5CRX - chains A and B of the 4 polymer chains in the assembly; structure by X-ray diffraction, 2.70 A resolution.

== Chain A (and B) ==
Protein: Protein (bacteriophage P1 cre gene)
Source organism: Enterobacteria phage P1
Notes: chain B of this document is another copy of the same molecule, construct and numbering; everything in this record applies to it too
Reference sequence: P06956 (RECR_BPP1); numbering as in UniProt (aligned over 1-343)
Sequence (343 residues; row label = number of the first residue in the row):
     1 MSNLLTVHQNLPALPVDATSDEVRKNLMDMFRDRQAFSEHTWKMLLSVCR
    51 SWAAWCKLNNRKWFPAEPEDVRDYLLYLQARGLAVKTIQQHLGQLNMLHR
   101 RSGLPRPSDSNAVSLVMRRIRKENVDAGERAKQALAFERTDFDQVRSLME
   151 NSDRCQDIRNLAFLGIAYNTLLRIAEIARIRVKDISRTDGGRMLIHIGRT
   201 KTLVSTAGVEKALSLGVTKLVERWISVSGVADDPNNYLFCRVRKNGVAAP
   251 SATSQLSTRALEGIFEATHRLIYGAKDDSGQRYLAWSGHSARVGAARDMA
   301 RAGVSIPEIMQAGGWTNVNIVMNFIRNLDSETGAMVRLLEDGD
Not modelled in the structure: 1-18, 194-209, 317-325, 341-343 (chain B: 1-18, 315-343)
Construct notes: engineered mutation F324 (Tyr in P06956)
Swiss-Prot annotation at these positions:
  - active site: R173, H289, R292, W315
Reported in the primary citation:
  - catalytic residues: R173, H289, R292, W315 (by similarity / conservation)
  - conformationally variable residues (order/disorder transition): F324
  - mutagenesis - Y324F: abolished catalytic activity (citing earlier work)
  - catalytic residues: K201

== Chain A / chain B interface ==
Contacting residue pairs (25; chain A residue first):
  K25(A) - E69(B)  salt bridge
  N26(A) - N111(B)
  D29(A) - N111(B)
  D29(A) - A112(B)
  R32(A) - E69(B)  salt bridge
  R32(A) - R72(B)
  R32(A) - A112(B)
  R32(A) - R119(B)  hydrogen bond (backbone-side chain)
  D33(A) - R72(B)  salt bridge
  D33(A) - A112(B)
  D33(A) - L115(B)
  D33(A) - V116(B)
  D33(A) - R119(B)  salt bridge
  Q35(A) - R119(B)
  A36(A) - L115(B)
  A36(A) - R118(B)  hydrogen bond (backbone-side chain)
  A36(A) - R119(B)
  A36(A) - K122(B)
  F37(A) - L115(B)  hydrophobic
  F37(A) - R118(B)
  F37(A) - K122(B)
  S38(A) - K122(B)
  R101(A) - N111(B)  hydrogen bond
  R101(A) - L115(B)
  S102(A) - N111(B)
Other interface residues (no listed pair), chain A (13 interface residues in all): M30, R100
Other interface residues (no listed pair), chain B (10 interface residues in all): S114

== Overview ==
The interface between chain A and chain B involves 13 residues on one side and 10 on the other; the contacts
include 3 hydrogen bonds and 4 salt bridges. Among the polar pairs are K25(A)-E69(B), R32(A)-E69(B) and
D33(A)-R72(B). The paper reports catalytic residues R173(A), H289(A) and R292(A) among others; Y324F of chain
A abolishes catalytic activity.
Chain A and chain B are both Protein (bacteriophage P1 cre gene) (Enterobacteria phage P1); the structure,
Asymmetric DNA-bending in the cre-loxp site-specific recombination synapse, was determined by X-ray
diffraction, deposited together with 4CRX.
